8HFA - chain A; structure by X-ray diffraction, 2.64 A resolution.

Chain A:
Name: NodB homology domain-containing protein
From: Verticillium dahliae
Notes: EC 3.5.1.41
UniProt: A0A2J8E0S3 (A0A2J8E0S3_VERDA); residues 1-247 here = UniProt positions 1-247
Chain sequence (253 residues; numbered 1 to 253; the number before each row is that of its first residue):
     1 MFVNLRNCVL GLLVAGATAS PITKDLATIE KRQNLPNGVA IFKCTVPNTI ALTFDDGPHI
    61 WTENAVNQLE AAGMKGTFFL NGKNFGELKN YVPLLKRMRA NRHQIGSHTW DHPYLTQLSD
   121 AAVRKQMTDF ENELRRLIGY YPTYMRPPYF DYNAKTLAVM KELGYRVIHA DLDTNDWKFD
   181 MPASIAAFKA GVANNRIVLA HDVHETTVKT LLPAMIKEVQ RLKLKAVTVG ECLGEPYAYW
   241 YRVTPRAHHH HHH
Unresolved in the structure: 1-34, 247-253
Sequence notes: expression tag (248-253)
Disulfide bonds: Cys44-Cys232
Bound ions: Zn2+: Asp56, His108, His112
From the paper describing this entry:
  - Zn2+ coordination: Asp56, His108, His112
  - catalytic residues: Asp55, His201 (proposed by the authors, not directly observed)
  - mutagenesis - D55A/H201A: abolished catalytic activity

Summary:
The Zn2+ site is built by Asp56, His108 and His112. The paper reports catalytic residues Asp55 and His201;
D55A/H201A abolish catalytic activity.
Chain A is NodB homology domain-containing protein (Verticillium dahliae); the structure, The structure of
chitin deacetylase VdPDA1 from Verticillium dahliae, was determined by X-ray diffraction (same publication as
8HE1, 8HE2, 8HE4 and 8HF9).
